Entry 1OE4 (X-ray diffraction, 2.00 A resolution); this record covers chains B and E of the 4 polymer chains in the assembly.

[Chain B]
Protein: Single-strand selective monofunctional uracil DNA glycosylase
Organism: Xenopus laevis
Notes: EC 3.2.2.-
UniProtKB: Q9YGN6 (Q9YGN6); residues 35-281 here correspond to UniProt positions 1-247 (UniProt number = residue number - 34)
Chain sequence (247 residues; row label = number of the first residue in the row):
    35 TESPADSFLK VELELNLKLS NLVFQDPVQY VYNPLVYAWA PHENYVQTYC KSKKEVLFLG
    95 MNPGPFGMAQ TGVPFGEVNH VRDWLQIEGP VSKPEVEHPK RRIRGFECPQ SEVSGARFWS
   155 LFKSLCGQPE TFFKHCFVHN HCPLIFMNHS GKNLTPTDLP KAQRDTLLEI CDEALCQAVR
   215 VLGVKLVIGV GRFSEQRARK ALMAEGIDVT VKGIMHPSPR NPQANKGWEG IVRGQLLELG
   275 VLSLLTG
Disordered / not traced: 35, 281

[Chain E]
Molecule: 12-nt DNA strand
Sequence (12 nucleotides; row label = number of the first residue in the row):
   281 CCCGTGAGTC CG

[Interface between chain B and chain E]
Residue-residue contacts (8; chain B residue first):
  Val147(B) - DG292(E)  base contact
  Arg151(B) - DG292(E)  hydrogen bond to the base
  Asn182(B) - DT289(E)  hydrogen bond to the phosphate
  Ser184(B) - DT289(E)  hydrogen bond to the phosphate
  Lys186(B) - DT289(E)  salt bridge to the phosphate
  Pro253(B) - DG292(E)  base contact
  Arg254(B) - DC290(E)  salt bridge to the phosphate
  Asn259(B) - DG292(E)  base contact
Interface residues without a listed pair, chain B (9 interface residues in all): His183
Interface residues without a listed pair, chain E (4 interface residues in all): DG288

[Overview]
Chain B and chain E form an interface of 9 and 4 residues respectively, with 3 hydrogen bonds and 2 salt
bridges. Polar pairs include Arg151(B)-DG292(E), Asn182(B)-DT289(E) and Ser184(B)-DT289(E).
Chain B is Single-strand selective monofunctional uracil DNA glycosylase (Xenopus laevis) and chain E is a
12-nt DNA strand; the structure, Xenopus SMUG1, an anti-mutator uracil-DNA Glycosylase, was determined by
X-ray diffraction, deposited together with 1OE5 and 1OE6.
